Entry 7EMF (electron microscopy, 3.50 A resolution); this record covers chains N and Q of the 27 polymer chains in the assembly.

Chain N:
Name: Mediator of RNA polymerase II transcription subunit 14
Organism: Homo sapiens
UniProt: O60244 (MED14_HUMAN); residues 1-1454 here = UniProt positions 1-1454
Amino-acid sequence (1454 residues; row label = number of the first residue in the row):
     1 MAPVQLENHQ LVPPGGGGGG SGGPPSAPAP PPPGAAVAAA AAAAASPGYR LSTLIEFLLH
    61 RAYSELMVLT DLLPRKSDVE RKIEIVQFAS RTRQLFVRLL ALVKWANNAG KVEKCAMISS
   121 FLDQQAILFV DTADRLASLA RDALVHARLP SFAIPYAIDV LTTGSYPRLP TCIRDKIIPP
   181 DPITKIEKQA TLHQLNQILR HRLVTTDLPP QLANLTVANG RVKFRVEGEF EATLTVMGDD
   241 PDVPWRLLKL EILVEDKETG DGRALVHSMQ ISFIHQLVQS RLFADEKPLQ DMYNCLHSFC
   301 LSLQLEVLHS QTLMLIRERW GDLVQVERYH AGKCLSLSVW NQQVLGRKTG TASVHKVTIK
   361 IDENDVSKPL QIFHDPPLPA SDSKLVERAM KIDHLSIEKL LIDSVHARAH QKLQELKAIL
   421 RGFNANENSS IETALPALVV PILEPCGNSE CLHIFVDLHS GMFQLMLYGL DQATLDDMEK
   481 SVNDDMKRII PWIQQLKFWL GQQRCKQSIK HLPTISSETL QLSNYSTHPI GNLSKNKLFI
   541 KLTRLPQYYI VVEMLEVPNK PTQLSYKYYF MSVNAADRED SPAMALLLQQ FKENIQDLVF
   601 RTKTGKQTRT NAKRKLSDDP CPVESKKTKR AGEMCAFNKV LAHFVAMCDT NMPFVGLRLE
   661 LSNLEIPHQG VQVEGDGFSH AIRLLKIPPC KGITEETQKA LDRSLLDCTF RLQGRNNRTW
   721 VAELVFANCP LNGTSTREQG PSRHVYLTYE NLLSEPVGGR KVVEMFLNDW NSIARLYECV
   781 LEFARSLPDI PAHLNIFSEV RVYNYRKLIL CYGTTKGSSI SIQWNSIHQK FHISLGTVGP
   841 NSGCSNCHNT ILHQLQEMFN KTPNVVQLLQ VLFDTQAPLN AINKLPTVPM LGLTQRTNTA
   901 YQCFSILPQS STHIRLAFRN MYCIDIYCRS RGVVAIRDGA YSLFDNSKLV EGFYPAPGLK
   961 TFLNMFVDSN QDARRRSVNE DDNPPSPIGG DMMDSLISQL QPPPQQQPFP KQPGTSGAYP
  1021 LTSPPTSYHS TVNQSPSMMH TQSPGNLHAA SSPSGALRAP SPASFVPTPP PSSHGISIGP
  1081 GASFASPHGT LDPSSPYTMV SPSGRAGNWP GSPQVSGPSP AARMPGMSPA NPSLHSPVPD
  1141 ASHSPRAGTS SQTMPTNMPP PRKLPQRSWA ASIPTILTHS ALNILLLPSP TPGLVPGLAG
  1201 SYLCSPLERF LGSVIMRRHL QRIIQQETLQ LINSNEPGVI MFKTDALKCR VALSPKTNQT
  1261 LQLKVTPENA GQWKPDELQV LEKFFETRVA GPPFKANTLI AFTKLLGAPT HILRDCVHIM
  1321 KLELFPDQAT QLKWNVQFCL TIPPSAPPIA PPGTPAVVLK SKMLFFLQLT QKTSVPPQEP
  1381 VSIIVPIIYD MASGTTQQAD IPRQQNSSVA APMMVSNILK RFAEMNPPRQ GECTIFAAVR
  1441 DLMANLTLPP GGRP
Disordered / not traced: 1-49, 345-353, 575-581, 595-633, 888-902, 968-1167, 1193-1201, 1228-1229, 1266-1274, 1307-1309, 1327-1334, 1368-1454
Curated features (UniProtKB/Swiss-Prot):
  - motif: L69 to L73 (LXXLL motif 1), L1182 to L1186 (LXXLL motif 2)
  - modified residue (Phosphoserine): S617, S986, S1112, S1119, S1128, S1136, S1144
  - natural variant: F1325 (F1325L: In a breast cancer sample)

Chain Q:
Name: Mediator of RNA polymerase II transcription subunit 17
Organism: Homo sapiens
UniProt: Q9NVC6 (MED17_HUMAN); residue numbers follow UniProt; this construct covers 1-651
Amino-acid sequence (651 residues; each row starts with the number of its first residue):
     1 MSGVRAVRIS IESACEKQVH EVGLDGTETY LPPLSMSQNL ARLAQRIDFS QGSGSEEEEA
    61 AGTEGDAQEW PGAGSSADQD DEEGVVKFQP SLWPWDSVRN NLRSALTEMC VLYDVLSIVR
   121 DKKFMTLDPV SQDALPPKQN PQTLQLISKK KSLAGAAQIL LKGAERLTKS VTENQENKLQ
   181 RDFNSELLRL RQHWKLRKVG DKILGDLSYR SAGSLFPHHG TFEVIKNTDL DLDKKIPEDY
   241 CPLDVQIPSD LEGSAYIKVS IQKQAPDIGD LGTVNLFKRP LPKSKPGSPH WQTKLEAAQN
   301 VLLCKEIFAQ LSREAVQIKS QVPHIVVKNQ IISQPFPSLQ LSISLCHSSN DKKSQKFATE
   361 KQCPEDHLYV LEHNLHLLIR EFHKQTLSSI MMPHPASAPF GHKRMRLSGP QAFDKNEINS
   421 LQSSEGLLEK IIKQAKHIFL RSRAAATIDS LASRIEDPQI QAHWSNINDV YESSVKVLIT
   481 SQGYEQICKS IQLQLNIGVE QIRVVHRDGR VITLSYQEQE LQDFLLSQMS QHQVHAVQQL
   541 AKVMGWQVLS FSNHVGLGPI ESIGNASAIT VASPSGDYAI SVRNGPESGS KIMVQFPRNQ
   601 CKDLPKSDVL QDNKWSHLRG PFKEVQWNKM EGRNFVYKME LLMSALSPCL L
Disordered / not traced: 48-86, 173-181, 228-241, 266-288, 351-365
Curated features (UniProtKB/Swiss-Prot):
  - natural variant: L371 (L371P: In MCPHSBA)

Chain N / chain Q interface:
Pairs across the interface (123; chain N residue first):
  I158(N) with I11(Q), hydrophobic; S13(Q)
  D159(N) with S13(Q), hydrogen bond
  T162(N) with S13(Q)
  P167(N) with Q18(Q)
  R168(N) with A14(Q), hydrogen bond (side chain-backbone); C15(Q); E16(Q); K17(Q)
  L169(N) with V19(Q)
  P170(N) with V19(Q); H20(Q); V22(Q), hydrophobic
  T171(N) with V19(Q), hydrogen bond (backbone-backbone); H20(Q), hydrogen bond (backbone-backbone)
  C172(N) with H20(Q), hydrogen bond (backbone-backbone); E21(Q), hydrogen bond
  K176(N) with E21(Q), salt bridge
  P180(N) with R46(Q)
  D181(N) with R46(Q), hydrogen bond (backbone-side chain)
  P182(N) with R46(Q)
  I183(N) with L43(Q), hydrophobic; R46(Q)
  E187(N) with L43(Q)
  K188(N) with I47(Q)
  T191(N) with L43(Q); I47(Q)
  Q194(N) with L40(Q)
  M237(N) with A44(Q); Q45(Q)
  G238(N) with L40(Q)
  D261(N) with S249(Q), hydrogen bond (backbone-side chain); D250(Q), hydrogen bond (backbone-backbone)
  G262(N) with S249(Q), hydrogen bond (backbone-side chain); E252(Q)
  R263(N) with S249(Q)
  E318(N) with R313(Q), hydrogen bond (backbone-side chain)
  R319(N) with F308(Q); S312(Q), hydrogen bond; V316(Q); Q317(Q), hydrogen bond (backbone-side chain); V326(Q); K328(Q), hydrogen bond (side chain-backbone)
  W320(N) with Q317(Q), hydrogen bond (backbone-side chain)
  L323(N) with V316(Q), hydrophobic
  E398(N) with V326(Q); V327(Q)
  K399(N) with V327(Q)
  I402(N) with V326(Q); V327(Q), hydrophobic
  A434(N) with A265(Q), hydrophobic
  L435(N) with P323(Q); I325(Q), hydrophobic; Q334(Q)
  N448(N) with P337(Q)
  S449(N) with Y516(Q); Q517(Q), hydrogen bond
  F455(N) with V322(Q), hydrophobic; P323(Q)
  H459(N) with H324(Q)
  Q464(N) with K319(Q); S320(Q); P323(Q)
  M466(N) with Q321(Q), hydrogen bond
  Y468(N) with E500(Q), hydrogen bond (side chain-backbone); Q501(Q); S515(Q); Y516(Q), hydrophobic
  E479(N) with K319(Q), salt bridge
  H511(N) with R510(Q), hydrogen bond (backbone-side chain); N565(Q)
  L512(N) with H554(Q); N565(Q)
  P513(N) with H554(Q)
  R544(N) with H554(Q)
  F637(N) with S562(Q); I563(Q); G564(Q)
  K639(N) with I560(Q); E561(Q)
  A642(N) with N565(Q)
  H643(N) with G556(Q), hydrogen bond (side chain-backbone); G558(Q); I560(Q)
  A646(N) with H554(Q); V555(Q); N565(Q)
  M647(N) with G556(Q)
  D649(N) with H554(Q)
  T650(N) with H554(Q)
  V673(N) with L557(Q), hydrophobic
  G675(N) with F622(Q)
  D676(N) with S581(Q), hydrogen bond; M593(Q); F622(Q)
  G677(N) with L557(Q)
  F678(N) with A568(Q); S581(Q); V582(Q); R583(Q)
  S679(N) with L557(Q)
  H680(N) with L557(Q)
  R703(N) with K614(Q), hydrogen bond (backbone-side chain)
  L706(N) with K614(Q); W615(Q), hydrophobic; L618(Q), hydrophobic
  D707(N) with L618(Q)
  R711(N) with L549(Q)
  L712(N) with S550(Q), hydrogen bond (backbone-side chain); F551(Q)
  Q713(N) with V548(Q); L549(Q); S550(Q); F551(Q)
  G714(N) with F551(Q)
  N717(N) with F551(Q)
  V721(N) with L549(Q)
  E723(N) with R619(Q), salt bridge
  V725(N) with L618(Q), hydrophobic
  H744(N) with G576(Q)
  Y746(N) with Q547(Q); L549(Q), hydrophobic; A572(Q)
Interface residues without a listed pair, chain N (92 interface residues in all): D175, L195, I198, G321, S396, E432, H453, D457, L458, Q507, K510, M634, N651, S704, L705, R715, R737, Q739, P741, S742
Interface residues without a listed pair, chain Q (84 interface residues in all): A41, S338, Q340, I512, L514, Q519, E520, S573, S575, D577, K591, H617

Summary:
The interface between chain N and chain Q involves 92 residues on one side and 84 on the other, with 23
hydrogen bonds and 3 salt bridges. Polar pairs include K176(N)-E21(Q), E479(N)-K319(Q) and E723(N)-R619(Q).
Chain N is Mediator of RNA polymerase II transcription subunit 14 and chain Q is Mediator of RNA polymerase II
transcription subunit 17, both from Homo sapiens; the structure, Human Mediator (deletion of MED1-IDR) in a
Tail-extended conformation, was determined by electron microscopy, deposited together with 7ENJ.
